6CG0 - chains G and N of the 11 polymer chains in the assembly; structure by electron microscopy, 3.17 A resolution.

# Chain G
Molecule: 60-nt DNA strand
Sequence (60 nucleotides; row label = number of the first residue in the row):
     1 CGGGTTTTTG TCTGGCTTCA CACTTGATTT GCATCACTGT GTAAGACAGG CCAGATCCAG
Metal / ion sites: Ca2+: DT42 (shared with 2 residues of chain C)

# Chain N
Molecule: High mobility group protein B1
Organism: Homo sapiens
UniProt: P09429 (HMGB1_HUMAN); residue numbers follow UniProt; this construct covers 15-140
Amino-acid sequence (126 residues; numbered 15 to 140; the number before each row is that of its first residue):
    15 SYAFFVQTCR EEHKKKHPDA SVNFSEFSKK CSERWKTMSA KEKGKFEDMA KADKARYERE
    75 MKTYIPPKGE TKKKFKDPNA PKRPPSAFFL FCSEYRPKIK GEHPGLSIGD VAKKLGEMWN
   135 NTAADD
Disordered / not traced: 31-34, 51-95, 139-140
Curated features (UniProtKB/Swiss-Prot):
  - DNA-binding region: Pro95 (HMG box 2)
  - region: Pro80 to Lys96 (LPS binding (Lipid A)), Phe89 to Glu108 (Cytokine-stimulating activity)
  - motif: His27 to Lys43 (Nuclear localization signal (NLS) 1)
  - site: Asp67, Lys68 (Cleavage)
  - modified residue: Cys23 (Cysteine sulfonic acid (-SO3H)), Lys28 (N6-acetyllysine), Lys29 (N6-acetyllysine), Lys30 (N6-acetyllysine), Ser35 (Phosphoserine), Lys43 (N6-acetyllysine), Cys45 (Cysteine sulfonic acid (-SO3H)), Lys90 (N6-acetyllysine), Ser100 (Phosphoserine), Cys106 (Cysteine sulfonic acid (-SO3H)), Lys127 (N6-acetyllysine), Lys128 (N6-acetyllysine)
  - cross-link (Isoglutamyl lysine isopeptide (Lys-Gln)): Lys28 (interchain with Q-?), Lys43 (interchain with Q-?), Lys44 (interchain with Q-?), Lys68 (interchain with Q-?)
  - mutagenesis: Ser35 (S35A: Greatly reduces phosphorylation, nuclear localization; when associated with A-39; A-42; A-46; A-53 and A-181; S35E: Cytoplasmic localization (phosphorylation mimicking) ...), Ser39 (S39A: Greatly reduces phosphorylation, nuclear localization; when associated with A-35; A-42; A-46; A-53 and A-181; S39E: Cytoplasmic localization (phosphorylation mimicking) ...), Ser42 (S42A: Greatly reduces phosphorylation, nuclear localization; when associated with A-35; A-39; A-46; A-53 and A-181; S42E: Cytoplasmic localization (phosphorylation mimicking) ...), Ser46 (S46A: Greatly reduces phosphorylation, nuclear localization; when associated with A-35; A-39; A-42; A-53 and A-181; S46E: Cytoplasmic localization (phosphorylation mimicking) ...), Ser53 (S53A: Greatly reduces phosphorylation, nuclear localization; when associated with A-35; A-39; A-42; A-46 and A-181; S53E: Cytoplasmic localization (phosphorylation mimicking) ...), Asp67 (D67A: Abolishes cleavage by CASP1 and impairs ability to antagonize apoptosis-induced immune tolerance), Cys106 (C106S: Inhibits oxidation-dependent inactivation of immunostimmulatory activity in apoptotic cells)

# Interface between chain G and chain N
Residue-residue contacts (13):
  DC12(G) - Ala17(N)  sugar contact
  DT13(G) - Gln21(N)  phosphate contact
  DT13(G) - Phe38(N)  sugar contact
  DG14(G) - Arg24(N)  phosphate contact
  DG14(G) - Ser35(N)  hydrogen bond to the phosphate
  DG15(G) - Ser35(N)  phosphate contact
  DG15(G) - Val36(N)  phosphate contact
  DC23(G) - Ala126(N)  base contact
  DC23(G) - Lys127(N)  salt bridge to the phosphate
  DT24(G) - Arg110(N)  hydrogen bond to the base
  DT25(G) - Phe102(N)  sugar contact
  DT25(G) - Asn134(N)  hydrogen bond to the phosphate
  DG26(G) - Phe103(N)  base contact
Also at the interface, not in a pair above, chain G (9 interface residues in all): DA22
Also at the interface, not in a pair above, chain N (16 interface residues in all): Val20, Ile122, Gly123, Trp133

# In short
9 residues of chain G face 16 of chain N across their interface; the contacts include 3 hydrogen bonds and 1
salt bridge. Polar pairs include DT24(G)-Arg110(N), DG14(G)-Ser35(N) and DT25(G)-Asn134(N). UniProt lists a
DNA-binding region and 7 mutagenesis sites on chain N.
Here chain G is a 60-nt DNA strand and chain N is High mobility group protein B1 (Homo sapiens). Entry 6CG0
(Cryo-EM structure of mouse RAG1/2 HFC complex (3.17 A)) was determined by electron microscopy together with
5ZDZ, 5ZE0, 5ZE1, 5ZE2, 6CIJ, 6CIK, 6CIL and 6CIM from the same study.
